Entry 7RIA (X-ray diffraction, 1.80 A resolution); this record covers chains A and B.

== Chain A (and B) ==
Name: Griffithsin
Source organism: Griffithsia sp. (strain Q66D336)
Notes: chain B of this document is another copy of the same molecule, construct and numbering; everything in this record applies to it too
UniProtKB: P84801 (GRFIN_GRISQ); residues 2-121 here = UniProt positions 2-121
Chain sequence (142 residues; row label = number of the first residue in the row; numbers below 1 keep their minus sign (Met-20 is residue -20)):
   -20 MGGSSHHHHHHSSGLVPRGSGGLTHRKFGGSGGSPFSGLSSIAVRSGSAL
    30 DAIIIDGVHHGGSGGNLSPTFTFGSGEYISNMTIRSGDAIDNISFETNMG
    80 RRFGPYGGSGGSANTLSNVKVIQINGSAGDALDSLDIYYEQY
Disordered / not traced: -20 to 0
Construct notes: initiating methionine (-20); expression tag (-19 to 1); engineered mutation Ala28 (Tyr in P84801), Ala68 (Tyr in P84801), Ala110 (Tyr in P84801); variant Ala31 (Unk in P84801)
Residues lining bound ligands:
  - alpha-D-mannopyranose (MAN), molecule 1: Ser25, Gly26, Ser27, Ala28, Asp30, Gly43, Gly44
  - alpha-D-mannopyranose (MAN), molecule 2: Ser65, Gly66, Asp67, Ala68, Asp70, Gly89, Gly90
  - alpha-D-mannopyranose (MAN), molecule 3: Ala107, Gly108, Asp109, Ala110, Asp112

== Chain A / chain B interface ==
Contacting residue pairs (129; chain A residue first):
  Gly1(A) with Tyr118(B); Glu119(B); Gln120(B), hydrogen bond (backbone-backbone)
  Leu2(A) with Thr3(B); His4(B); Tyr118(B)
  Thr3(A) with Leu2(B); Tyr117(B); Tyr118(B), hydrogen bond (backbone-backbone)
  His4(A) with Leu2(B); Asp115(B), salt bridge; Ile116(B); Tyr117(B)
  Arg5(A) with Thr94(B); Leu95(B); Leu114(B); Asp115(B); Ile116(B), hydrogen bond (backbone-backbone); Tyr118(B)
  Lys6(A) with Ser113(B); Leu114(B); Asp115(B)
  Phe7(A) with Ile63(B), hydrophobic; Ser65(B); Ile69(B); Asn93(B); Ser113(B); Leu114(B), hydrogen bond (backbone-backbone); Ile116(B), hydrophobic
  Gly8(A) with Ser65(B); Gly66(B); Ala68(B); Asp112(B)
  Gly9(A) with Gly66(B); Asp67(B), hydrogen bond (backbone-backbone); Asp112(B), hydrogen bond (backbone-backbone); Ser113(B)
  Gly11(A) with Ser106(B), hydrogen bond (backbone-side chain); Asp112(B)
  Gly12(A) with Ser106(B), hydrogen bond (backbone-side chain); Ala107(B); Gly108(B); Asp112(B), hydrogen bond (backbone-side chain)
  Ser13(A) with Ser106(B), hydrogen bond (backbone-side chain); Ala107(B), hydrogen bond (backbone-backbone)
  Pro14(A) with Gly105(B); Ser106(B)
  Phe15(A) with Ile32(B), hydrophobic; Ile34(B), hydrophobic; His39(B); Ile103(B); Asn104(B); Gly105(B), hydrogen bond (backbone-backbone); Ser106(B); Leu111(B), hydrophobic
  Ser16(A) with Asn104(B)
  Gly17(A) with Asp35(B); Gln102(B); Ile103(B); Asn104(B), hydrogen bond (backbone-side chain)
  Leu18(A) with Gln102(B)
  Ser19(A) with Val37(B)
  Ile32(A) with Phe15(B), hydrophobic
  Ile34(A) with Phe15(B), hydrophobic
  Asp35(A) with Gly17(B); Asp35(B)
  Val37(A) with Ser19(B)
  His39(A) with Phe15(B)
  Ile63(A) with Phe7(B), hydrophobic
  Ser65(A) with Phe7(B); Gly8(B)
  Gly66(A) with Gly8(B); Gly9(B)
  Asp67(A) with Gly9(B), hydrogen bond (backbone-backbone)
  Ala68(A) with Gly8(B)
  Ile69(A) with Phe7(B); Gly8(B)
  Asn93(A) with Phe7(B)
  Thr94(A) with Arg5(B)
  Leu95(A) with Arg5(B)
  Ile101(A) with Gln102(B), hydrogen bond (backbone-side chain); Tyr117(B), hydrophobic
  Gln102(A) with Gly17(B); Leu18(B); Ile101(B), hydrogen bond (side chain-backbone); Gln102(B)
  Ile103(A) with Gly17(B), hydrogen bond (backbone-backbone)
  Asn104(A) with Phe15(B); Ser16(B); Gly17(B), hydrogen bond (side chain-backbone)
  Gly105(A) with Pro14(B); Phe15(B), hydrogen bond (backbone-backbone)
  Ser106(A) with Gly11(B), hydrogen bond (side chain-backbone); Gly12(B), hydrogen bond (side chain-backbone); Ser13(B), hydrogen bond (side chain-backbone); Pro14(B); Phe15(B)
  Ala107(A) with Gly12(B); Ser13(B), hydrogen bond (backbone-backbone)
  Gly108(A) with Gly12(B)
  Leu111(A) with Phe15(B), hydrophobic
  Asp112(A) with Gly8(B); Gly9(B), hydrogen bond (backbone-backbone); Gly11(B); Gly12(B)
  Ser113(A) with Lys6(B); Phe7(B); Gly9(B)
  Leu114(A) with Arg5(B); Lys6(B); Phe7(B), hydrogen bond (backbone-backbone)
  Asp115(A) with His4(B), salt bridge; Arg5(B); Lys6(B)
  Ile116(A) with His4(B); Arg5(B), hydrogen bond (backbone-backbone); Phe7(B), hydrophobic
  Tyr117(A) with Thr3(B); His4(B); Ile101(B), hydrophobic; Glu119(B), hydrogen bond
  Tyr118(A) with Gly1(B); Leu2(B); Thr3(B), hydrogen bond (backbone-backbone); Arg5(B)
  Glu119(A) with Gly1(B); Leu2(B); Tyr117(B)
  Gln120(A) with Gly1(B), hydrogen bond (backbone-backbone)
Also at the interface, not in a pair above, chain B (52 interface residues in all): Ser10, Lys99

== Overview ==
50 residues of chain A face 52 of chain B across their interface, with 29 hydrogen bonds and 2 salt bridges.
Polar pairs include His4(A)-Asp115(B), Gly11(A)-Ser106(B) and Gly12(A)-Ser106(B). Bound to chain A: 3 copies
of alpha-D-mannopyranose.
Chain A and chain B are both Griffithsin (Griffithsia sp. (strain Q66D336)); the structure, Griffithsin
variant Y28A/Y68A/Y110A, was determined by X-ray diffraction together with 7RKG, 7RIB, 7RIC, 7RID and 7RKI
from the same study.
